9N6C - chains A and C of the 7 polymer chains in the assembly; structure by electron microscopy, 2.99 A resolution.

Chain A (and C):
Protein: AAA family ATPase
From: Escherichia coli
Notes: engineered mutation(s): N-terminal MWSHPQFEK, del native fMet; chain C of this document is another copy of the same molecule, construct and numbering; everything in this record applies to it too
Reference sequence: A0AAD2V6K7 (A0AAD2V6K7_ECOLX); residues 2-544 here = UniProt positions 2-544
Sequence (552 residues; row label = number of the first residue in the row; numbers below 1 keep their minus sign (Met-7 is residue -7)):
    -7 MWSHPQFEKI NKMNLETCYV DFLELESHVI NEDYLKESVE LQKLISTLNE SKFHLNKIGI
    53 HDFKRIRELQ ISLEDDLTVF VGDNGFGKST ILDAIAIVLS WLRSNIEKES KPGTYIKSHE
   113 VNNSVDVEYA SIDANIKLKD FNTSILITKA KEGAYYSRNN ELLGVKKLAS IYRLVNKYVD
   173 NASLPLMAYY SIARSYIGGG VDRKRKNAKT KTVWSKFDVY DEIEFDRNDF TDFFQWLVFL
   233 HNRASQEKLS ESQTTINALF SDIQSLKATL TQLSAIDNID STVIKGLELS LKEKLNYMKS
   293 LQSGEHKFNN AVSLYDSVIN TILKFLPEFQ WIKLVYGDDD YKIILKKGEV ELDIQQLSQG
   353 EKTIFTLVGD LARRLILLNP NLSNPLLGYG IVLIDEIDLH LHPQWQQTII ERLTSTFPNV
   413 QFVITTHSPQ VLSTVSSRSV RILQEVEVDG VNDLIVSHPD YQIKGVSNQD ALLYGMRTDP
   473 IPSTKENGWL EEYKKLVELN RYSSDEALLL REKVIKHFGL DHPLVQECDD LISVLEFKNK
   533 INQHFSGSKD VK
Disordered / not traced: -7 to 4, 198-202, 269-271, 438-544 (chain C: 193-199, 268-272, 452-544)
Construct notes: expression tag (-7 to 1); conflict Gly156 (Glu in A0AAD2V6K7)
Small-molecule neighbours: ATP (adenosine-5'-triphosphate): Lys339, Val342, Leu344, Gln348, Ser350, Gln351
From the paper describing this entry:
  - mutagenesis - R195E/K196E/R197E/K198E/K201E/K203E: decreased growth
  - catalytic residues: Asp387 (proposed by the authors, not directly observed)

Chain A / chain C interface:
Residue-residue contacts (9; chain A residue first):
  Glu144(A) - Glu99(C)
  Gly145(A) - Glu99(C)  hydrogen bond (backbone-backbone)
  Ala146(A) - Arg165(C)
  Tyr147(A) - Tyr11(C)  hydrogen bond
  Tyr147(A) - Glu101(C)
  Tyr147(A) - Ser162(C)
  Tyr147(A) - Arg165(C)  hydrogen bond (backbone-side chain)
  Tyr148(A) - Glu101(C)
  Ser149(A) - Glu101(C)  hydrogen bond (backbone-side chain)
Interface residues without a listed pair, chain C (9 interface residues in all): Leu15, Ile98, Leu166, Phe209

Overview:
6 residues of chain A and 9 residues of chain C are in contact; the contacts include 4 hydrogen bonds. Polar
pairs include Tyr147(A)-Tyr11(C), Tyr147(A)-Arg165(C) and Ser149(A)-Glu101(C). Bound to chain A: ATP. The
paper reports the catalytic residue Asp387(A); R195E/K196E/R197E/K198E/K201E/K203E of chain A reduce growth.
Both chains are AAA family ATPase (Escherichia coli). Entry 9N6C (Structure of the Retron IA Complex without
the HNH Nuclease) was determined by electron microscopy, deposited together with 9N69 and 9N6B.
